Entry 4PA5 (X-ray diffraction, 1.86 A resolution); this record covers chains A and B.

== Chain A (and B) ==
Protein: Protein-glutamine gamma-glutamyltransferase
Source organism: Bacillus subtilis
Notes: EC 2.3.2.13; chain B of this document is another copy of the same molecule, construct and numbering; everything in this record applies to it too
UniProt: P40746 (TGL_BACSU); numbering as in UniProt (aligned over 1-245)
Sequence (260 residues; row label = number of the first residue in the row):
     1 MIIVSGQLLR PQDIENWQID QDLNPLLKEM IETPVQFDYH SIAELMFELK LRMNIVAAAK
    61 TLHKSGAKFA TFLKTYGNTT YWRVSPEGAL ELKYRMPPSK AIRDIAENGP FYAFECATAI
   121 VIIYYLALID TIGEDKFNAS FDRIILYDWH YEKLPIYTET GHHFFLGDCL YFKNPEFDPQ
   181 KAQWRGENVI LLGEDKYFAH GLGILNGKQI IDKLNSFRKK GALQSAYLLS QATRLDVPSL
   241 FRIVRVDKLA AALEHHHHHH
Unresolved in the structure: 13-15, 246-260
Sequence notes: expression tag (246-260)
Covalent attachments: 2-amino-ethanethiol (DHL) linked to C116
Ligand contacts: 2-amino-ethanethiol (DHL): F69, E115, Q183, G186, E187, N188

== Chain A / chain B interface ==
Contacting residue pairs (60):
  F72(A) with R143(B)
  R83(A) with P86(B); E87(B), salt bridge
  S85(A) with E91(B)
  P86(A) with R83(B)
  E87(A) with R83(B), salt bridge; L92(B); K93(B); Y94(B), hydrogen bond (side chain-backbone)
  A89(A) with I145(B), hydrophobic
  E91(A) with S85(B); E91(B)
  L92(A) with E87(B)
  K93(A) with E87(B)
  Y94(A) with E87(B), hydrogen bond (backbone-side chain)
  R143(A) with F72(B); Y147(B), hydrogen bond; D148(B); H150(B)
  I144(A) with H150(B)
  I145(A) with A89(B), hydrophobic; I145(B), hydrophobic; Y147(B), hydrophobic; H150(B), hydrogen bond (backbone-side chain)
  Y147(A) with R143(B), hydrogen bond; I145(B), hydrophobic
  D148(A) with E152(B)
  W149(A) with Y151(B); E152(B), hydrogen bond (backbone-side chain); K153(B), hydrogen bond (backbone-backbone)
  H150(A) with R143(B); I144(B); I145(B), hydrogen bond (side chain-backbone); Y151(B); E152(B), salt bridge
  Y151(A) with W149(B); H150(B); Y151(B), hydrogen bond (backbone-backbone); K153(B); L154(B)
  E152(A) with D148(B); W149(B), hydrogen bond (side chain-backbone); H150(B), salt bridge
  K153(A) with W149(B), hydrogen bond (backbone-backbone); Y151(B), hydrogen bond (backbone-side chain)
  L154(A) with Y151(B), hydrogen bond (backbone-side chain)
  P155(A) with I156(B)
  I156(A) with P155(B)
  Y157(A) with D236(B); S239(B)
  T158(A) with S239(B), hydrogen bond (backbone-side chain)
  T160(A) with R242(B)
  Q231(A) with R242(B), hydrogen bond
  D236(A) with Y157(B)
  S239(A) with Y157(B); T158(B), hydrogen bond (side chain-backbone)
  R242(A) with T158(B); T160(B), hydrogen bond; S230(B); Q231(B), hydrogen bond
Also at the interface, not in a pair above, chain A (34 interface residues in all): L73, D142, L229, S230
Also at the interface, not in a pair above, chain B (34 interface residues in all): L73, D142, E159

== In short ==
Chain A and chain B each contribute 34 residues to their interface; the contacts include 18 hydrogen bonds and
4 salt bridges. Among the polar pairs are R83(A)-E87(B), H150(A)-E152(B) and E87(A)-Y94(B). Covalently linked
2-amino-ethanethiol: at C116(A).
Chain A and chain B are both Protein-glutamine gamma-glutamyltransferase (Bacillus subtilis); the structure,
Tgl - a bacterial spore coat transglutaminase - cystamine complex, was determined by X-ray diffraction.
